Entry 7P7N (X-ray diffraction, 1.80 A resolution); this record covers chains AAA and CCC of the 3 polymer chains in the assembly.

[Chain AAA]
Protein: Urease subunit gamma
Source organism: Sporosarcina pasteurii
Notes: EC 3.5.1.5
Reference sequence: P41022 (URE3_SPOPA); residue numbers follow UniProt; this construct covers 1-100
Chain sequence (100 residues; row label = number of the first residue in the row):
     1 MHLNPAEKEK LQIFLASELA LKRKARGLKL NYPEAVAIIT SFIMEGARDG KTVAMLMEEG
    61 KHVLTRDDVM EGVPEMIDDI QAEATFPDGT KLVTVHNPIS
Modified residues: Met1 (N-carboxymethionine; CXM)
Differences from the reference sequence: variant Ala20 (Leu in P41022), Lys22 (Arg in P41022)

[Chain CCC]
Protein: Urease subunit alpha
Source organism: Sporosarcina pasteurii
Notes: EC 3.5.1.5
Reference sequence: P41020 (URE1_SPOPA); residue numbers follow UniProt; this construct covers 1-34, 36-570
Chain sequence (570 residues; each row starts with the number of its first residue):
     1 MKINRQQYAE SYGPTVGDQV RLADTDLWIE VEKDYTTYGD EANFGGGKVL REGMGENGTY
    61 TRTENVLDLL LTNALILDYT GIYKADIGVK DGYIVGIGKG GNPDIMDGVT PNMIVGTATE
   121 VIAAEGKIVT AGGIDTHVHF INPDQVDVAL ANGITTLFGG GTGPAEGSKA TTVTPGPWNI
   181 EKMLKSTEGL PINVGILGKG HGSSIAPIME QIDAGAAGLK IHEDWGATPA SIDRSLTVAD
   241 EADVQVAIHS DTLNEAGFLE DTLRAINGRV IHSFHVEGAG GGHAPDIMAM AGHPNVLPSS
   301 TNPTRPFTVN TIDEHLDMLM VCHHLKQNIP EDVAFADSRI RPETIAAEDI LHDLGIISMM
   361 STDALAMGRA GEMVLRTWQT ADKMKKQRGP LAEEKNGSDN FRAKRYVSKY TINPAIAQGI
   421 AHEVGSIEEG KFADLVLWEP KFFGVKADRV IKGGIIAYAQ IGDPSASIPT PQPVMGRRMY
   481 GTVGDLIHDT NITFMSKSSI QQGVPAKLGL KRRIGTVKNC RNIGKKDMKW NDVTTDIDIN
   541 PETYEVKVDG EVLTCEPVKE LPMAQRYFLF
Disordered / not traced: 324-329
Modified residues: Lys220 (lysine nz-carboxylic acid; KCX)
Differences from the reference sequence: insertion (35)
Bound ions: Ni2+ site 1: His137, His139, Lys220, Asp363 (together with oxygen atom); Ni2+ site 2: Lys220, His249, His275 (together with oxygen atom); gold ion site 1 near Cys322 (its only coordinating residue here); gold ion site 2 near Met367 (its only coordinating residue here); triethylphosphanuidylgold(1+) Au near Cys555 (its only coordinating residue here)
Residues lining bound ligands:
  - triethylphosphanuidylgold(1+) (AUF): Gln387, Arg388, Thr554, Cys555, Glu556
  - oxygen atom (O): His137, His139, Lys220, His222, His249, His275, Gly280, Asp363
Swiss-Prot annotation at these positions:
  - active site: His323 (Proton donor)
  - binding site (Ni(2+)): His137, His139, Lys220, His249, His275, Asp363
  - binding site (substrate): His139, Ala170, His222, His249, Ala366
  - modified residue: Lys220 (N6-carboxylysine)
From the paper describing this entry:
  - gold ion coordination: Cys322, Met367
  - triethylphosphanuidylgold(1+) coordination: Cys555
  - conformationally variable residues (loop rearrangement, order/disorder transition, side-chain flip): Thr311 to Ile340, Asn540 to Glu560

[How chain AAA and chain CCC interact]
Pairs across the interface (40; chain AAA residue first):
  Ala6(AAA) - Ser465(CCC)
  Glu9(AAA) - Pro464(CCC)
  Glu9(AAA) - Pro473(CCC)
  Glu9(AAA) - Arg477(CCC)  salt bridge
  Lys10(AAA) - Asp463(CCC)  salt bridge
  Gln12(AAA) - Met475(CCC)
  Ile13(AAA) - Gln472(CCC)
  Ile13(AAA) - Pro473(CCC)
  Leu19(AAA) - Leu569(CCC)  hydrophobic
  Leu19(AAA) - Phe570(CCC)  hydrophobic
  Arg23(AAA) - Leu569(CCC)  hydrogen bond (side chain-backbone)
  Arg23(AAA) - Phe570(CCC)
  Asn31(AAA) - Gln565(CCC)  hydrogen bond (side chain-backbone)
  Asn31(AAA) - Arg566(CCC)
  Asn31(AAA) - Phe568(CCC)  hydrogen bond (side chain-backbone)
  Tyr32(AAA) - Phe442(CCC)  hydrophobic
  Tyr32(AAA) - Arg566(CCC)  hydrogen bond (backbone-backbone)
  Pro33(AAA) - Arg566(CCC)
  Pro33(AAA) - Tyr567(CCC)
  Pro33(AAA) - Phe568(CCC)
  Pro33(AAA) - Leu569(CCC)
  Glu34(AAA) - Leu569(CCC)
  Val36(AAA) - Gln472(CCC)
  Thr40(AAA) - Gln472(CCC)
  Met70(AAA) - Gln565(CCC)
  Met70(AAA) - Arg566(CCC)
  Glu71(AAA) - Arg566(CCC)  hydrogen bond (backbone-side chain)
  Met76(AAA) - Lys441(CCC)  hydrogen bond (backbone-side chain)
  Met76(AAA) - Arg566(CCC)
  Met76(AAA) - Tyr567(CCC)  hydrophobic
  Gln81(AAA) - Ile468(CCC)
  Gln81(AAA) - Thr470(CCC)  hydrogen bond
  Gln81(AAA) - Pro471(CCC)
  Gln81(AAA) - Gln472(CCC)  hydrogen bond (backbone-backbone)
  Glu83(AAA) - Ser465(CCC)
  Glu83(AAA) - Ala466(CCC)
  Glu83(AAA) - Ser467(CCC)  hydrogen bond
  Leu92(AAA) - Ser467(CCC)
  Leu92(AAA) - Ile468(CCC)  hydrophobic
  Leu92(AAA) - Pro471(CCC)  hydrophobic
Interface residues without a listed pair, chain AAA (24 interface residues in all): Ala16, Met44, Val73, Asp78, Ala82

[In short]
Chain AAA and chain CCC form an interface of 24 and 20 residues respectively, with 9 hydrogen bonds and 2 salt
bridges. Among the polar pairs are Glu9(AAA)-Arg477(CCC), Lys10(AAA)-Asp463(CCC) and Arg23(AAA)-Leu569(CCC).
Ligands of chain CCC: oxygen atom and triethylphosphanuidylgold(1+). From the paper: gold ion coordination by
Cys322(CCC) and Met367(CCC); triethylphosphanuidylgold(1+) coordination by Cys555(CCC).
Here chain AAA is Urease subunit gamma and chain CCC is Urease subunit alpha, both from Sporosarcina
pasteurii. Entry 7P7N (X-RAY CRYSTAL STRUCTURE OF SPOROSARCINA PASTEURII UREASE INHIBITED BY THE
GOLD(I)-PHOSPHINE COMPOUND Au(PEt3)I) was determined by X-ray diffraction, deposited together with 7P7O.
